PDB entry 1E6J | X-ray diffraction, 3.00 A resolution | chains L and P of the 3 polymer chains in the assembly

== Chain L ==
Name: Immunoglobulin
Organism: Mus musculus
Notes: fragment: light chain 1-210
Amino-acid sequence (210 residues; row label = number of the first residue in the row):
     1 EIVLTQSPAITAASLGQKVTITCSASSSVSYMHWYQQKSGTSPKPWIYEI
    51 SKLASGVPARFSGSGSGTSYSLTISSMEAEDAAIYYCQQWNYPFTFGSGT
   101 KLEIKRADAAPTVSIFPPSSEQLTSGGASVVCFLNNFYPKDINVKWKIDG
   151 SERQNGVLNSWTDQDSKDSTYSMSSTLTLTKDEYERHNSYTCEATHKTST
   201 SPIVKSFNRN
Cystine bridges: Cys-23/Cys-87, Cys-132/Cys-192

== Chain P ==
Name: Capsid protein P24
Organism: HIV-1 M\:B_HXB2R
Notes: fragment: gag polyprotein residues 143-352
Reference sequence: P04591 (GAG_HV1H2); residues 11-220 here correspond to UniProt positions 143-352 (UniProt number = residue number + 132)
Amino-acid sequence (210 residues; numbered 11 to 220; the number before each row is that of its first residue):
    11 VHQAISPRTLNAWVKVVEEKAFSPEVIPMFSALSEGATPQDLNTMLNTVG
    61 GHQAAMQMLKETINEEAAEWDRVHPVHAGPIAPGQMREPRGSDIAGTTST
   111 LQEQIGWMTNNPPIPVGEIYKRWIILGLNKIVRMYSPTSILDIRQGPKEP
   161 FRDYVDRFYKTLRAEQASQEVKNWMTETLLVQNANPDCKTILKALGPAAT
   211 LEEMMTACQG
From the paper describing this entry:
  - conformationally variable residues (loop rearrangement): Pro-207, Ala-208
  - mutagenesis - A208G: decreased binding to Fab13B5

== Interface between chain L and chain P ==
Contacting residue pairs (5; chain L residue first):
  Trp-90(L) with Ala-204(P), hydrophobic
  Asn-91(L) with Ala-204(P)
  Tyr-92(L) with Ala-204(P), hydrogen bond (backbone-backbone)
  Phe-94(L) with Ala-204(P); Leu-205(P)
Also at the interface, not in a pair above, chain P (5 interface residues in all): Lys-203, Gly-206, Pro-207
From the paper, about this interface:
  - pairs named by the authors: Trp-90(L)/Ala-204(P), Asn-91(L)/Ala-204(P), Phe-94(L)/Ala-204(P), Ala-204(P)/Tyr-92(L)
  - epitope / paratope residues, chain L: Trp-90(L), Asn-91(L), Phe-94(L)
  - epitope / paratope residues, chain P: Ala-204(P)

== Summary ==
Chain L and chain P form an interface of 4 and 5 residues respectively; the contacts include 1 hydrogen bond.
The hydrogen-bonded pair Tyr-92(L)/Ala-204(P) is a backbone contact. The authors report contacts between
Trp-90(L) and Ala-204(P), Asn-91(L) and Ala-204(P) and Phe-94(L) and Ala-204(P) among others. The paper
reports that A208G of chain P reduces binding to Fab13B5; epitope/paratope residues Trp-90(L), Asn-91(L) and
Ala-204(P) among others.
Here chain L is Immunoglobulin (Mus musculus) and chain P is Capsid protein P24 (HIV-1 M\:B_HXB2R). Entry 1E6J
(Crystal structure of HIV-1 capsid protein (p24) in complex with Fab13B5) was determined by X-ray diffraction
(same publication as 1E6O).
